PDB entry 3MG6 | X-ray diffraction, 2.60 A resolution | chains I and Y of the 28 polymer chains in the assembly

# Chain I
Name: Proteasome component PUP3
Organism: Saccharomyces cerevisiae
Notes: EC 3.4.25.1
UniProtKB: P25451 (PSB3_YEAST); the construct lacks a stretch of the UniProt sequence and is renumbered around it, so the offset changes along the chain: -9 to -1 = UniProt 1-9; 1-36 = UniProt 10-45; 38-105 = UniProt 46-113; 106-122 = UniProt 117-133; 2 more segments
Chain sequence (205 residues; numbered -9 to 194 plus 4 insertion-coded residues; 3 numbers in that range are skipped by the numbering (no residue carries them; nothing is unmodelled there); the number before each row is that of its first residue; a row labelled like 105A-105C holds insertion residues (105A, then the next letters in order); numbers below 1 keep their minus sign (Met-9 is residue -9)):
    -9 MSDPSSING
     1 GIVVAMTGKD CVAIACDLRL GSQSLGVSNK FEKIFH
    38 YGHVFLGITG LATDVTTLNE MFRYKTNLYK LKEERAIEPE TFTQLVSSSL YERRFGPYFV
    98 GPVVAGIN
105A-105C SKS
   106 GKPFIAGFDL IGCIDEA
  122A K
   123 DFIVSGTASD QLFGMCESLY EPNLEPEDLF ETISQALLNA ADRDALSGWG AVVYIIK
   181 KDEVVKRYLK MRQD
Disordered / not traced: -9
Curated features (UniProtKB/Swiss-Prot):
  - modified residue: Ser22 (Phosphoserine)
  - cross-link: Lys62 (Glycyl lysine isopeptide (Lys-Gly) (interchain with G-Cter in ubiquitin))

# Chain Y
Name: Proteasome component PRE2
Organism: Saccharomyces cerevisiae
Notes: EC 3.4.25.1
UniProtKB: P30656 (PSB5_YEAST); the construct lacks a stretch of the UniProt sequence and is renumbered around it, so the offset changes along the chain: 1-105 = UniProt 76-180; 106-181 = UniProt 183-258; 183-211 = UniProt 259-287
Chain sequence (212 residues; each row starts with the number of its first residue; note: 1 number in that range is skipped by the numbering (no residue carries it; nothing is unmodelled there); a row labelled like 105A-105B holds insertion residues (105A, then the next letters in order)):
     1 TTTLAFRFQG GIIVAVDSRA TAGNWVASQT VKKVIEINPF LLGTMAGGAA DCQFWETWLG
    61 SQCRLHELRE KERISVAAAS KILSNLVYQY KGAGLSMGTM ICGYT
105A-105B RK
   106 EGPTIYYVDS DGTRLKGDIF CVGSGQTFAY GVLDSNYKWD LSVEDALYLG KRSILAAAHR
   166 DAYSGGSVNL YHVTED
   183 GWIYHGNHDV GELFWKVKEE EGSFNNVIG
What the authors report for this chain:
  - catalytic residues: Thr1 (citing earlier work)
  - binding site for the ligand LZT: Gly47 to Gly48, Ala49, Ala50

# How chain I and chain Y interact
Pairs across the interface (51):
  Leu18(I) - Ile210(Y)  hydrophobic
  Arg19(I) - Ala167(Y)
  Ser24(I) - Arg165(Y)
  Ser24(I) - Asp166(Y)
  Ser24(I) - Ala167(Y)  hydrogen bond (backbone-backbone)
  Ser24(I) - Tyr168(Y)
  Leu25(I) - Phe133(Y)  hydrophobic
  Leu25(I) - Arg165(Y)
  Gly26(I) - Arg165(Y)  hydrogen bond (backbone-side chain)
  Val27(I) - Arg165(Y)  hydrogen bond (backbone-side chain)
  Asn29(I) - His164(Y)
  Asn29(I) - Asn208(Y)  hydrogen bond
  Asn29(I) - Val209(Y)
  Asn29(I) - Ile210(Y)
  Lys30(I) - Asn208(Y)  hydrogen bond (side chain-backbone)
  Lys30(I) - Ile210(Y)
  Gln133(I) - Trp25(Y)
  Asp164(I) - Val26(Y)
  Arg165(I) - Asn24(Y)
  Arg165(I) - Trp25(Y)
  Arg165(I) - Val26(Y)  hydrogen bond (side chain-backbone)
  Arg165(I) - Ala27(Y)  hydrogen bond (side chain-backbone)
  Arg165(I) - Ser28(Y)
  Asp166(I) - Asn24(Y)
  Asp166(I) - Val26(Y)
  Ala167(I) - Asn24(Y)  hydrogen bond (backbone-backbone)
  Ala167(I) - Val26(Y)
  Ala167(I) - Ala167(Y)
  Ala167(I) - Tyr168(Y)  hydrophobic
  Leu168(I) - Asn24(Y)
  Leu168(I) - Ala167(Y)  hydrophobic
  Trp171(I) - His164(Y)  hydrogen bond (side chain-backbone)
  Trp171(I) - Arg165(Y)
  Lys190(I) - Trp197(Y)
  Met191(I) - Trp197(Y)
  Arg192(I) - Gln29(Y)
  Arg192(I) - Gly171(Y)  hydrogen bond (side chain-backbone)
  Arg192(I) - Asp191(Y)  salt bridge
  Arg192(I) - Val192(Y)
  Arg192(I) - Gly193(Y)
  Gln193(I) - His164(Y)  hydrogen bond (backbone-side chain)
  Gln193(I) - Phe196(Y)
  Gln193(I) - Trp197(Y)
  Gln193(I) - Val209(Y)
  Asp194(I) - Arg19(Y)  salt bridge
  Asp194(I) - Gln29(Y)
  Asp194(I) - Ala163(Y)
  Asp194(I) - Asp166(Y)
  Asp194(I) - Ser169(Y)
  Asp194(I) - Gly170(Y)
  Asp194(I) - Gly171(Y)  hydrogen bond (side chain-backbone)
Also at the interface, not in a pair above, chain I (22 interface residues in all): Ser-4, Tyr188
Also at the interface, not in a pair above, chain Y (26 interface residues in all): Asn207

# Summary
22 residues of chain I and 26 residues of chain Y are in contact; the contacts include 12 hydrogen bonds and 2
salt bridges. Polar contacts include Arg192(I)-Asp191(Y), Asp194(I)-Arg19(Y) and Gly26(I)-Arg165(Y). From the
paper: the catalytic residue Thr1(Y); a binding site for the ligand LZT at Gly47(Y), Ala49(Y) and Ala50(Y).
Here chain I is Proteasome component PUP3 and chain Y is Proteasome component PRE2, both from Saccharomyces
cerevisiae. Entry 3MG6 (Structure of yeast 20S open-gate proteasome with Compound 6) was determined by X-ray
diffraction together with 3MG0, 3MG7, 3MG8 and 3MG4 from the same study.
